Entry 8YLU (electron microscopy, 2.80 A resolution); this record covers chains B and F of the 6 polymer chains in the assembly.

== Chain B ==
Name: DNA topoisomerase medium subunit
Organism: Escherichia phage T4
Notes: EC 5.6.2.2
UniProtKB: P07065 (TOP5_BPT4); numbering as in UniProt (aligned over 1-442)
Amino-acid sequence (452 residues; row label = number of the first residue in the row):
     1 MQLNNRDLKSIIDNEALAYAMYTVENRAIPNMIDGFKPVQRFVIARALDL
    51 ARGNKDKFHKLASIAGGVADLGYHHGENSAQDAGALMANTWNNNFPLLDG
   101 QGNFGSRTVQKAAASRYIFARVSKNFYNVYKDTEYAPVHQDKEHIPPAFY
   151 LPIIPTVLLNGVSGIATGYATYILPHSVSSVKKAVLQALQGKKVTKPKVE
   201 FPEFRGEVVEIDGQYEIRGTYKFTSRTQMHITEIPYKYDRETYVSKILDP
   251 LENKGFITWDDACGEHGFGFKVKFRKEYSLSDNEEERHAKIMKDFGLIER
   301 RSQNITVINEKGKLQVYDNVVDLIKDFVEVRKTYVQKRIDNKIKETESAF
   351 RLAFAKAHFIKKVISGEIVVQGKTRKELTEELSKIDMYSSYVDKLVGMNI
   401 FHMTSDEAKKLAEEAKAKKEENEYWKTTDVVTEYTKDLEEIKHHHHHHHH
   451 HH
Not modelled in the structure: 442-452
Sequence notes: expression tag (443-452)
Curated features (UniProtKB/Swiss-Prot):
  - active site: Tyr117 (O-(5'-phospho-DNA)-tyrosine intermediate)

== Chain F ==
Molecule: 22-nt DNA strand
Sequence (22 nucleotides; numbered 1 to 22; the number before each row is that of its first residue):
     1 TATATGTGTATATATACACACA

== Chain B / chain F interface ==
Residue-residue contacts (18):
  Arg116(B) with DA10(F), salt bridge to the phosphate; DT11(F), salt bridge to the phosphate
  Tyr117(B) with DA10(F), hydrogen bond to the phosphate
  Ile165(B) with DC17(F), sugar contact; DA18(F), base contact
  Ala166(B) with DC17(F), phosphate contact; DA18(F), sugar contact
  Thr167(B) with DC17(F), phosphate contact
  Gly168(B) with DC17(F), hydrogen bond to the phosphate; DA18(F), hydrogen bond to the phosphate; DC19(F), phosphate contact
  Tyr169(B) with DA18(F), sugar contact
  Ala170(B) with DA18(F), sugar contact
  Gln214(B) with DC21(F), hydrogen bond to the phosphate
  Arg300(B) with DC21(F), sugar contact; DA22(F), hydrogen bond to the phosphate
  Ser302(B) with DA20(F), sugar contact; DC21(F), phosphate contact
Also at the interface, not in a pair above, chain B (15 interface residues in all): Ile298, Glu299, Arg301, Asn304

== Summary ==
The interface between chain B and chain F involves 15 residues on one side and 8 on the other; the contacts
include 5 hydrogen bonds and 2 salt bridges. Polar contacts include Tyr117(B)-DA10(F), Gly168(B)-DC17(F) and
Gly168(B)-DA18(F). From UniProt: active-site residue Tyr117(B) on chain B.
Chain B is DNA topoisomerase medium subunit (Escherichia phage T4) and chain F is a 22-nt DNA strand; the
structure, structure of phage T6 topoisomerase II central domain bound with DNA, was determined by electron
microscopy (same publication as 8YO3, 8YO4, 8YO5, 8YO7, 8YOD and 8YON).
